Entry 1RSO (solution NMR); this record covers chains B and C of the 4 polymer chains in the assembly.

[Chain B]
Name: Peripheral plasma membrane protein CASK
Source organism: Rattus norvegicus
Notes: EC 2.7.1.-; fragment: L27N domain
UniProt: Q62915 (CSKP_RAT); residues 81-136 here correspond to UniProt positions 339-394 (UniProt number = residue number + 258)
Chain sequence (56 residues; numbered 81 to 136; the number before each row is that of its first residue):
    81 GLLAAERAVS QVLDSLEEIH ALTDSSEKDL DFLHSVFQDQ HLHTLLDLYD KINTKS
Construct notes: engineered mutation S105 (Cys363 in Q62915)
From the paper describing this entry:
  - higher-order assembly contacts with a neighbouring Presynaptic protein SAP97: L128, I132

[Chain C]
Name: Presynaptic protein SAP97
Source organism: Rattus norvegicus
Notes: fragment: L27 domain
UniProt: Q62696 (DLG1_RAT); residues 7-66 here correspond to UniProt positions 4-63 (UniProt number = residue number - 3)
Chain sequence (60 residues; row label = number of the first residue in the row):
     7 RKQDTQRALH LLEEYRSKLS QTEDRQLRSS IERVISIFQS NLFQALIDIQ EFYEVTLLDN
Curated features (UniProtKB/Swiss-Prot):
  - modified residue: S42 (Phosphoserine)

[Chain B / chain C interface]
Pairs across the interface (13; chain B residue first):
  T124(B) - Y59(C)
  D127(B) - Y59(C)
  L128(B) - I55(C)
  L128(B) - Y59(C)
  K131(B) - I55(C)
  K131(B) - Y59(C)
  I132(B) - A51(C)
  I132(B) - I55(C)
  K135(B) - K8(C)
  K135(B) - Q50(C)
  K135(B) - A51(C)
  K135(B) - D54(C)
  S136(B) - N47(C)
Other interface residues (no listed pair), chain C (8 interface residues in all): L48
Interface features reported in the paper:
  - hot spots on chain B (mutagenesis) - L96S, L113S, L125S: abolished binding to Presynaptic protein SAP97 (chain C)

[In short]
7 residues of chain B face 8 of chain C across their interface. The paper reports that L96S, L113S and L125S
of chain B abolish binding to Presynaptic protein SAP97 (chain C); higher-order assembly contacts with a
neighbouring Presynaptic protein SAP97 through L128(B) and I132(B).
Here chain B is Peripheral plasma membrane protein CASK and chain C is Presynaptic protein SAP97, both from
Rattus norvegicus. Entry 1RSO (Hetero-tetrameric L27 (Lin-2, Lin-7) domain complexes as organization platforms
of supra-molecular assemblies) was determined by solution NMR.
